Entry 4RW3 (X-ray diffraction, 1.72 A resolution); this record covers chain A.

== Chain A ==
Molecule: Phospholipase D LiSicTox-alphaIA1bii
Source organism: Loxosceles intermedia
Notes: EC 3.1.4.4
Reference sequence: P0CE82 (A1HB2_LOXIN); residues 2-280 here correspond to UniProt positions 24-302 (UniProt number = residue number + 22)
Sequence (302 residues; each row starts with the number of its first residue; numbers below 1 keep their minus sign (Met-21 is residue -21)):
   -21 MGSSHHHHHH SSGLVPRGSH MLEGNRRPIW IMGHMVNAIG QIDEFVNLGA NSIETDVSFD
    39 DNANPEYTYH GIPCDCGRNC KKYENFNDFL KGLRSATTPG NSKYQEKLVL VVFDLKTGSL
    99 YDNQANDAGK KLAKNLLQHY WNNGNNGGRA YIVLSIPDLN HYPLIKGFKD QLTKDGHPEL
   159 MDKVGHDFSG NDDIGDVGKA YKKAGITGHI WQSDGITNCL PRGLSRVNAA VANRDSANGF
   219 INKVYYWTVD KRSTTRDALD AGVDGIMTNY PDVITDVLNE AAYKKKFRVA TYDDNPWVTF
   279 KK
Not modelled in the structure: -21 to 1
Disulfides: Cys52-Cys58, Cys54-Cys197
Sequence notes: expression tag (-21 to 1)
Bound ions: Mg2+: Glu32, Asp34, Asp92 (together with D-myo-inositol-1-phosphate)
Residues lining bound ligands:
  - decanoic acid (DKA), molecule 1: Pro51, Cys52, Thr195, Cys197
  - decanoic acid (DKA), molecule 2: Ile143, Lys144, Lys147, Met159, Ala182, Gly183, Ile184
  - D-myo-inositol-1-phosphate: His12, Glu32, Asp34, His48, Asp53, Asp92, Lys94, Ser133, Asp165, Ser167, Ser191, Tyr223, Trp225, Met245
  - heptanoic acid (SHV): Gly176, Lys177, Tyr179, Lys180, Ile184, Thr185, Ile188, Phe218
  - N-tridecanoic acid (TDA): Leu137, Asn138, Tyr140, Asp174, Lys177, Ala178, Lys181
Curated features (UniProtKB/Swiss-Prot):
  - active site: His12, His48 (Nucleophile)
  - binding site (Mg(2+)): Glu32, Asp34, Asp92

== Overview ==
Bound to chain A: D-myo-inositol-1-phosphate, heptanoic acid, decanoic acid and N-tridecanoic acid. Glu32,
Asp34 and Asp92 coordinate Mg2+. UniProt lists active-site residues His12 and His48 and 3 Mg2+-binding
residues.
Chain A is Phospholipase D LiSicTox-alphaIA1bii (Loxosceles intermedia); the structure, Structural insights
into substrate binding of brown spider venom class II phospholipases D, was determined by X-ray diffraction,
deposited together with 4RW5.
